5W0L - chain A; structure by X-ray diffraction, 1.55 A resolution.

Chain A:
Name: CREB-binding protein
Organism: Homo sapiens
Notes: EC 2.3.1.48; fragment: Bromodomain
Reference sequence: Q92793 (CBP_HUMAN); residues 1082-1197 here = UniProt positions 1082-1197
Amino-acid sequence (148 residues; each row starts with the number of its first residue):
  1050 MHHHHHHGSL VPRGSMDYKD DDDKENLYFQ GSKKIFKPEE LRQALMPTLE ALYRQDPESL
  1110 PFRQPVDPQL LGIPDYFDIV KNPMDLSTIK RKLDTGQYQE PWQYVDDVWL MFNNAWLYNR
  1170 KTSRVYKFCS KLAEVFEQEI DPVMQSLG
Disordered / not traced: 1050-1082, 1197
Construct notes: initiating methionine (1050); expression tag (1051-1081)
UniProt features mapped onto this chain:
  - region: Asn1162 to Lys1180 (Interaction with ASF1A)
  - natural variant: Tyr1175 (Y1175C: In RSTS1)
  - mutagenesis: Asp1116 (D1116R: Impairs binding to acetylated histones), Phe1126 (F1126A: Impairs binding to acetylated histones), Asn1162 (N1162E/R: Abolishes interaction with ASF1A), Trp1165 (W1165A: Abolishes interaction with ASF1A), Lys1170 (K1170E: Impairs binding to acetylated histones), Ser1179 (S1179I: Impairs interaction with ASF1A), Lys1180 (K1180E: Abolishes interaction with ASF1A), Glu1183 (E1183R: Abolishes interaction with ASF1A)
Small-molecule neighbours: Cpd10 (9UD; 1-{3-[7-(difluoromethyl)-6-(1-methyl-1H-pyrazol-4-yl)-3,4-dihydroquinolin-1(2H)-yl]-1-(oxan-4-yl)-1,4,6,7-tetrahydro-5H-pyrazolo[4,3-c]pyridin-5-yl}ethan-1-one): Pro1106, Leu1109, Pro1110, Phe1111, Val1115, Leu1120, Ile1122, Tyr1125, Ala1164, Tyr1167, Asn1168, Arg1173, Val1174, Phe1177

Overview:
Chain A binds Cpd10. Curated annotation (UniProt) lists 8 mutagenesis sites.
Chain A is CREB-binding protein (Homo sapiens); the structure, CREBBP Bromodomain in complex with Cpd10
(1-(3-(7-(difluoromethyl)-6-(1-methyl-1H-pyrazol-4-yl)-3,4-dihydroquinolin-1(2H)-yl)-1-(tetrahydro-2H-pyran-4-yl)-1,4,6,7-tetrahydro-5H-pyrazolo[4,3-c]pyridin-5-yl)ethan-1-one),
was determined by X-ray diffraction together with 5W0F, 5W0I and 5W0Q from the same study.
